PDB entry 8X9B | electron microscopy, 3.82 A resolution | chains K and M of the 16 polymer chains in the assembly

== Chain K (and M) ==
Molecule: Genome polyprotein
Organism: Coxsackievirus A16
Notes: chain M of this document is another copy of the same molecule, construct and numbering; everything in this record applies to it too
UniProt: A0A2S1BJ89 (A0A2S1BJ89_9ENTO); residues 1-242 here correspond to UniProt positions 324-565 (UniProt number = residue number + 323)
Sequence (242 residues; each row starts with the number of its first residue):
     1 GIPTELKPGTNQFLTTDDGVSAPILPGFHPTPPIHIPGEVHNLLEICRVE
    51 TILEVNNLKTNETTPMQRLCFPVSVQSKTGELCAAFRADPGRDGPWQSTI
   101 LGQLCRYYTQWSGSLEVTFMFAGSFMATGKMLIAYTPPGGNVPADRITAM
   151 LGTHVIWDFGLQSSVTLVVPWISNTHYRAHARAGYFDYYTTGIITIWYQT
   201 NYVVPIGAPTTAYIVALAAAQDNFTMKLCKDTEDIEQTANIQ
Unresolved in the structure: 1-5, 175-189, 233-242 (chain M: 1-10, 175-189, 233-242)

== Interface between chain K and chain M ==
Residue-residue contacts - 10 pairs, chain K then chain M:
  Leu6(K) with Asn11(M)
  Pro8(K) with Gln12(M)
  Leu14(K) with Pro23(M); Ile24(M), hydrophobic
  Thr16(K) with Ile24(M), hydrogen bond (side chain-backbone); Pro26(M)
  Lys227(K) with Phe28(M); His29(M), hydrogen bond (side chain-backbone); Pro30(M)
  Leu228(K) with Phe28(M), hydrophobic
Other interface residues (no listed pair), chain K (7 interface residues in all): Lys7
Other interface residues (no listed pair), chain M (12 interface residues in all): Phe13, Gly19, Ala22, Thr31

== In short ==
7 residues of chain K face 12 of chain M across their interface, with 2 hydrogen bonds. Polar contacts include
Thr16(K)-Ile24(M) and Lys227(K)-His29(M).
Chain K and chain M are both Genome polyprotein (Coxsackievirus A16); the structure, Cryo-EM structure of
coxsackievirus A16 empty particle in complex with Fab h1A6.2 (local refinement), was determined by electron
microscopy, deposited together with 8X95, 8X96, 8X97, 8X98, 8X99, 8X9A, 8YTB and 8YTJ.
